Entry 3IQM (X-ray diffraction, 3.40 A resolution); this record covers chain A.

== Chain A ==
Protein: Protein translocase subunit secA
From: Bacillus subtilis subsp. subtilis
Reference sequence: P28366 (SECA_BACSU); residue numbers follow UniProt; this construct covers 1-802
Sequence (802 residues; each row starts with the number of its first residue):
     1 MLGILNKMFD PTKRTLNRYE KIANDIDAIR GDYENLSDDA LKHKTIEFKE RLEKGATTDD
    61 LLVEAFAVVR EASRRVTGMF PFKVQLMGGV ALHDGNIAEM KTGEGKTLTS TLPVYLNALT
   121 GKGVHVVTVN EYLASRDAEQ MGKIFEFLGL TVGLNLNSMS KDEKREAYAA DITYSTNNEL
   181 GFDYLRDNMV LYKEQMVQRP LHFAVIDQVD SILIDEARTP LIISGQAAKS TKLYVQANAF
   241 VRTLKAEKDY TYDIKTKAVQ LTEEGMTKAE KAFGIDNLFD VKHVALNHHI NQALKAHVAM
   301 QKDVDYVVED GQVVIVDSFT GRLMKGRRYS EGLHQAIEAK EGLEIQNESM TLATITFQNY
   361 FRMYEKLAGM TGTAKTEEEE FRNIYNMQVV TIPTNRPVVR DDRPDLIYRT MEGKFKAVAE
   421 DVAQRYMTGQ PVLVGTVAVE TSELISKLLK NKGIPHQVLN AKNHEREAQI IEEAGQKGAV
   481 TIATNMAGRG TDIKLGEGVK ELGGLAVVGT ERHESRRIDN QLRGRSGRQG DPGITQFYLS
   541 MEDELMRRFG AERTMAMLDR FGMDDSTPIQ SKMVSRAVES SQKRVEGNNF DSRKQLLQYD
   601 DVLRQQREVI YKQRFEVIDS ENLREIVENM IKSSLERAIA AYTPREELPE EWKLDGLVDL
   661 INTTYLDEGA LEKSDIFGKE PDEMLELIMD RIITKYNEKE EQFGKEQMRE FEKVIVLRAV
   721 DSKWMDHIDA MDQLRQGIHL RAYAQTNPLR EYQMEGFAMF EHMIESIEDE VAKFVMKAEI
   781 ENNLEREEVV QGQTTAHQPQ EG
Differences from the reference sequence: engineered mutation Gln208 (Glu in P28366)
Curated features (UniProtKB/Swiss-Prot):
  - binding site (ATP): Met79, Phe80, Gln85, Gly103 to Thr107, Asp492
  - mutagenesis: Lys101 (K101N: Can restore growth of E.coli secA mutants), Lys106 (K106N: Loss of activity. Cannot complement E.coli secA mutants), Gly587 (G587C: Forms position 587-750 dimers upon oxidation in vitro; when associated with C-750. Does not form position 587-587 dimers (homodimers)), Asn588 (N588C: Forms position 588-588 dimers upon oxidation in vitro (homodimers)), Arg750 (R750C: Forms position 587-750 dimers upon oxidation in vitro; when associated with C-587. Also forms position 750-750 dimers (homodimers))
Reported in the primary citation:
  - mutagenesis - E208Q: decreased binding to Mg-ADP
  - mutagenesis - E208Q, E208Q/R489K: unchanged binding to Mg-MANT-ADP
  - mutagenesis - E208Q (Tm change 13 degC): decreased stability
  - conformationally variable residues (side-chain flip): Arg489, Arg517, Arg525
  - mutagenesis - S211D, S211E: decreased binding to Mg-MANT-ADP
  - mutagenesis - E208Q/S211D, E208Q/S211E: increased binding to Mg-MANT-ADP

== Summary ==
From UniProt: 9 ATP-binding residues and 5 mutagenesis sites. The paper reports that S211D and S211E reduce
binding to Mg-MANT-ADP; conformational variability at Arg489, Arg517 and Arg525; 6 substitutions were tested
in all.
Chain A is Protein translocase subunit secA (Bacillus subtilis subsp. subtilis); the structure, Active site
mutants of B. subtilis SecA, was determined by X-ray diffraction.
